7Z19 - chains G and H of the 9 polymer chains in the assembly; structure by electron microscopy, 2.57 A resolution.

# Chain G
Name: Alpha-D-ribose 1-methylphosphonate 5-triphosphate synthase subunit PhnI
Organism: Escherichia coli
Notes: EC 2.7.8.37
UniProtKB: P16687 (PHNI_ECOLI); residue numbers follow UniProt; this construct covers 1-354
Amino-acid sequence (354 residues; each row starts with the number of its first residue):
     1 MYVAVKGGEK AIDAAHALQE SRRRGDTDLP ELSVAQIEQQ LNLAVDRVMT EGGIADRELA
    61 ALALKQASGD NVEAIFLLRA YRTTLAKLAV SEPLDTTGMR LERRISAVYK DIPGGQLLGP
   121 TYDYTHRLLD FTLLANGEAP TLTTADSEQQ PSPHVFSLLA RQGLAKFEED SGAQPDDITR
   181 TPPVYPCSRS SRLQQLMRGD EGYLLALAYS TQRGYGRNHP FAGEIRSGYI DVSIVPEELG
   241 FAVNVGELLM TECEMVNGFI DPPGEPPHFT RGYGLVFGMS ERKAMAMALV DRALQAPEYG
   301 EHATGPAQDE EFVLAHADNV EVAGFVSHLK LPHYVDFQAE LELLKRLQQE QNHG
Not modelled in the structure: 354
Construct notes: conflict V322 (Ala in P16687)
Metal / ion sites: Zn2+: H328, H333
Curated features (UniProtKB/Swiss-Prot):
  - natural variant: G264 (G264D: In strain: B), Q351 (Q351K: In strain: B)

# Chain H
Name: Alpha-D-ribose 1-methylphosphonate 5-phosphate C-P lyase
Organism: Escherichia coli
Notes: EC 4.7.1.1
UniProtKB: P16688 (PHNJ_ECOLI); residues 1-281 here = UniProt positions 1-281
Amino-acid sequence (281 residues; row label = number of the first residue in the row):
     1 MANLSGYNFA YLDEQTKRMI RRAILKAVAI PGYQVPFGGR EMPMPYGWGT GGIQLTASVI
    61 GESDVLKVID QGADDTTNAV SIRNFFKRVT GVNTTERTDD ATVIQTRHRI PETPLTEDQI
   121 IIFQVPIPEP LRFIEPRETE TRTMHALEEY GVMQVKLYED IARFGHIATT YAYPVKVNGR
   181 YVMDPSPIPK FDNPKMDMMP ALQLFGAGRE KRIYAVPPFT RVESLDFDDH PFTVQQWDEP
   241 CAICGSTHSY LDEVVLDDAG NRMFVCSDTD YCRQQSEAKN Q
Not modelled in the structure: 1-3, 279-281
Metal / ion sites: Zn2+: C241, C244, C266, C272
Curated features (UniProtKB/Swiss-Prot):
  - natural variant: V103 (V103L: In strain: B)
Reported in the primary citation:
  - mutagenesis - E149A, Y158A: abolished growth
  - catalytic residues: G32 (citing earlier work)

# How chain G and chain H interact
Pairs across the interface - 86 pairs, chain G then chain H:
  M1(G) with I243(H)
  Y2(G) with I243(H); L256(H); M263(H), hydrophobic
  K6(G) with D75(H); E96(H), salt bridge
  G7(G) with D75(H), hydrogen bond (backbone-side chain)
  G8(G) with D75(H), hydrogen bond (backbone-side chain)
  E9(G) with V80(H); N84(H)
  I12(G) with T77(H)
  F76(G) with M42(H); P43(H); M44(H); P45(H), hydrophobic
  R79(G) with E41(H), salt bridge
  A80(G) with Y11(H)
  R82(G) with R40(H)
  T83(G) with R40(H); E41(H), hydrogen bond (side chain-backbone)
  T84(G) with Y11(H)
  R180(G) with G38(H)
  P182(G) with P36(H), hydrophobic; F37(H); G38(H); K211(H)
  V184(G) with R142(H)
  Y185(G) with T139(H); R142(H)
  R198(G) with E41(H), salt bridge
  D309(G) with R137(H), salt bridge
  E311(G) with R137(H); E138(H), hydrogen bond (side chain-backbone); T139(H), hydrogen bond
  F312(G) with R137(H)
  V320(G) with Y46(H), hydrophobic
  E321(G) with Y46(H); R209(H); K211(H), salt bridge
  G324(G) with Y46(H); W48(H), hydrogen bond (backbone-side chain)
  F325(G) with Y46(H), hydrogen bond (backbone-backbone); P126(H), hydrophobic; R209(H)
  S327(G) with W48(H)
  H328(G) with G47(H); W48(H)
  L331(G) with W48(H), hydrophobic; N78(H); R107(H)
  P332(G) with Q71(H), hydrogen bond (backbone-side chain); R107(H), hydrogen bond (backbone-side chain)
  H333(G) with Q71(H); R107(H), hydrogen bond; H108(H)
  Y334(G) with Q71(H); T76(H); D252(H)
  V335(G) with Q71(H), hydrogen bond (backbone-side chain); H108(H); R109(H); P189(H), hydrophobic; Y250(H), hydrogen bond (backbone-side chain); S267(H)
  D336(G) with Y171(H); P187(H)
  Q338(G) with W237(H), hydrogen bond; Y250(H); L251(H); E253(H)
  A339(G) with T170(H); Q235(H); Y250(H), hydrogen bond (backbone-side chain)
  E340(G) with A168(H); T170(H), hydrogen bond; Y171(H)
  E342(G) with Q235(H); Q236(H)
  L343(G) with I167(H); A168(H); T170(H)
  K345(G) with E253(H), salt bridge
  R346(G) with H166(H), hydrogen bond
  L347(G) with F164(H); H166(H)
  E350(G) with H166(H), salt bridge
Interface residues without a listed pair, chain G (46 interface residues in all): V5, T179, T181, L341
Interface residues without a listed pair, chain H (58 interface residues in all): Y7, D70, A73, I127, P136, R212, A242, F264

# Overview
The interface between chain G and chain H involves 46 residues on one side and 58 on the other, with 16
hydrogen bonds and 7 salt bridges. Polar contacts include K6(G)-E96(H), R79(G)-E41(H) and R198(G)-E41(H). From
the paper: the catalytic residue G32(H); E149A and Y158A of chain H abolish growth.
Chain G is Alpha-D-ribose 1-methylphosphonate 5-triphosphate synthase subunit PhnI and chain H is
Alpha-D-ribose 1-methylphosphonate 5-phosphate C-P lyase, both from Escherichia coli; the structure, E. coli
C-P lyase bound to a single PhnK ABC domain, was determined by electron microscopy (same publication as 7Z15,
7Z16, 7Z17 and 7Z18).
